4A0V - chains H and P of the 16 polymer chains in the assembly; structure by electron microscopy, 10.70 A resolution (very low resolution: no residue pairs are listed; an interface is given only as per-side residue counts).

# Chain H (and P)
Molecule: T-complex protein 1 subunit beta
Organism: Bos taurus
Notes: chain P of this document is another copy of the same molecule, construct and numbering; everything in this record applies to it too
UniProt: Q3ZBH0 (TCPB_BOVIN); residues 1-513 here correspond to UniProt positions 14-526 (UniProt number = residue number + 13)
Amino-acid sequence (513 residues; row label = number of the first residue in the row):
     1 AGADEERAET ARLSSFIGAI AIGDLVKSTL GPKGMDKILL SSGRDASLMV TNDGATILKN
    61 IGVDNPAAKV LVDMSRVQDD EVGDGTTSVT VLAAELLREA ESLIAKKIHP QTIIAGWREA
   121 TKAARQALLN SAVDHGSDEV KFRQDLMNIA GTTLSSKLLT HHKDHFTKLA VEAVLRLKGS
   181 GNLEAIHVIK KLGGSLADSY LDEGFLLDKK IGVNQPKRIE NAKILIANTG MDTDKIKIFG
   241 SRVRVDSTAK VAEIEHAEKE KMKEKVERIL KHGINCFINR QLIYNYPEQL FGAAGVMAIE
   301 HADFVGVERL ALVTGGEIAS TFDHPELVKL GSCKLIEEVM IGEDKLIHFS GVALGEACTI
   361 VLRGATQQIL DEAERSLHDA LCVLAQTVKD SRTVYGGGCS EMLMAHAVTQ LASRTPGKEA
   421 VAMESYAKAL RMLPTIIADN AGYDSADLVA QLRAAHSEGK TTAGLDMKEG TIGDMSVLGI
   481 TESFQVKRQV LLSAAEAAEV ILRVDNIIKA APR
Disordered / not traced: 233-260 (chain P: fully traced)
Swiss-Prot annotation at these positions:
  - binding site (ADP): G31, G85, T86, T87, S88, S155, S156, G397, E482, K487
  - binding site (ATP): G31, G85, T86, T87, E482, K487
  - binding site (Mg(2+)): D84
  - modified residue: S47 (Phosphoserine), K141 (N6-acetyllysine), K168 (N6-acetyllysine), S247 (Phosphoserine), T248 (Phosphothreonine)
  - cross-link: K235 (Glycyl lysine isopeptide (Lys-Gly) (interchain with G-Cter in SUMO2))

# Interface between chain H and chain P
At this resolution (11 A) residue pairs are not listed: 24 residues of chain H and 23 of chain P lie at the interface.

# Summary
24 residues of chain H and 23 residues of chain P are in contact. UniProt lists 10 ADP-binding residues, 6
ATP-binding residues and Mg2+-binding residue D84(H) on chain H.
Both chains are T-complex protein 1 subunit beta (Bos taurus). Entry 4A0V (model refined against the
Symmetry-free cryo-EM map of TRiC-AMP-PNP) was determined by electron microscopy (same publication as 4A0O,
4A0W and 4A13).
